Entry 1HH6 (X-ray diffraction, 2.60 A resolution); this record covers chains A and C of the 3 polymer chains in the assembly.

# Chain A
Name: IGG2A kappa antibody CB41 (light chain)
Organism: Mus musculus
Notes: antibody fragment or engineered binder
Chain sequence (214 residues; each row starts with the number of its first residue):
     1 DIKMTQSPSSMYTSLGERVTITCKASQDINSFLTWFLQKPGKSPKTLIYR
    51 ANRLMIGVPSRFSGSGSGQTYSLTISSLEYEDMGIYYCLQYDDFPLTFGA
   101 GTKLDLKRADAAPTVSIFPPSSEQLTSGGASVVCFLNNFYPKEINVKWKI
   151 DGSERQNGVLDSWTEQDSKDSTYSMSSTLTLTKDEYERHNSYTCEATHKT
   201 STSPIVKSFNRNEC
Disulfide bonds: C23-C88, C134-C194

# Chain C
Name: Pep-4
Chain sequence (11 residues; each row starts with the number of its first residue):
     1 DATPEDLGARL

# Chain A / chain C interface
Contacting residue pairs - 9 pairs, chain A then chain C:
  Y49(A) - D1(C)  hydrogen bond
  Y49(A) - A2(C)
  Y49(A) - E5(C)
  R50(A) - E5(C)  salt bridge
  L54(A) - D1(C)
  I56(A) - D1(C)
  Y91(A) - E5(C)
  Y91(A) - D6(C)
  F94(A) - L11(C)
Other interface residues (no listed pair), chain A (9 interface residues in all): F32, R53, M55
Other interface residues (no listed pair), chain C (6 interface residues in all): L7

# Overview
9 residues of chain A and 6 residues of chain C are in contact, with 1 hydrogen bond and 1 salt bridge. Among
the polar pairs are R50(A)-E5(C) and Y49(A)-D1(C).
Here chain A is IGG2A kappa antibody CB41 (light chain) (Mus musculus) and chain C is Pep-4. Entry 1HH6
(Anti-P24 (HIV-1) fab fragment CB41 complexed with a peptide) was determined by X-ray diffraction together
with 1HH9 from the same study.
